6PNO - chain A; structure by X-ray diffraction, 1.82 A resolution.

# Chain A
Name: Glutathione S-transferase omega-1
From: Homo sapiens
Notes: EC 2.5.1.18, 1.8.5.1, 1.20.4.2
Reference sequence: P78417 (GSTO1_HUMAN); residues 2-241 here = UniProt positions 2-241
Amino-acid sequence (240 residues; row label = number of the first residue in the row):
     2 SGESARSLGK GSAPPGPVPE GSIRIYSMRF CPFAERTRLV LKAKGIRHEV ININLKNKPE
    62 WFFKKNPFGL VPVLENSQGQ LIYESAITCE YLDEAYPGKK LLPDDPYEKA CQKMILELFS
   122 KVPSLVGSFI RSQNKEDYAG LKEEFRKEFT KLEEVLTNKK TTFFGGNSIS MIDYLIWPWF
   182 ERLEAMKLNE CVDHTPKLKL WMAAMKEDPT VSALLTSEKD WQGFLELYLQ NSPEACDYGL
Not modelled in the structure: 2
Curated features (UniProtKB/Swiss-Prot):
  - active site: Cys32 (Nucleophile)
  - binding site (glutathione): Lys59, Val72, Glu85, Ser86
  - modified residue: Ser2 (N-acetylserine), Lys57 (N6-acetyllysine), Ser129 (Phosphoserine), Lys143 (N6-acetyllysine), Lys148 (N6-acetyllysine), Lys152 (N6-acetyllysine)
  - natural variant: Ala140 (A140D: In allele GSTO1*C), Glu155 (deletion: In allele GSTO1*B)
  - mutagenesis: Cys32 (C32A: Loss of activity)
Glycans and other covalent adducts: 2-chloro-N- (ORM) linked to Cys32

# In short
UniProt lists active-site residue Cys32, 4 glutathione-binding residues and one mutagenesis site.
Chain A is Glutathione S-transferase omega-1 (Homo sapiens); the structure, Human GSTO1-1 complexed with
2-chloro-N-(4-chloro-3-(N-isopropylsulfamoyl)phenyl)acetamide, was determined by X-ray diffraction, deposited
together with 6PNM and 6PNN.
